7NFC - chains A and D of the 18 polymer chains in the assembly; structure by electron microscopy, 4.14 A resolution (low resolution: residue-level contacts below are approximate; hydrogen-bond / salt-bridge calls are withheld).

[Chain A]
Molecule: DNA-dependent protein kinase catalytic subunit, DNA-PKcs
From: Homo sapiens
Notes: EC 2.7.11.1
UniProt: P78527 (PRKDC_HUMAN); residue numbers follow UniProt; this construct covers 1-4128
Chain sequence (4148 residues; each row starts with the number of its first residue; note: 1875 numbers in that range are skipped by the numbering (no residue carries them; nothing is unmodelled there); X marks 20 residues of unknown identity (built as UNK)):
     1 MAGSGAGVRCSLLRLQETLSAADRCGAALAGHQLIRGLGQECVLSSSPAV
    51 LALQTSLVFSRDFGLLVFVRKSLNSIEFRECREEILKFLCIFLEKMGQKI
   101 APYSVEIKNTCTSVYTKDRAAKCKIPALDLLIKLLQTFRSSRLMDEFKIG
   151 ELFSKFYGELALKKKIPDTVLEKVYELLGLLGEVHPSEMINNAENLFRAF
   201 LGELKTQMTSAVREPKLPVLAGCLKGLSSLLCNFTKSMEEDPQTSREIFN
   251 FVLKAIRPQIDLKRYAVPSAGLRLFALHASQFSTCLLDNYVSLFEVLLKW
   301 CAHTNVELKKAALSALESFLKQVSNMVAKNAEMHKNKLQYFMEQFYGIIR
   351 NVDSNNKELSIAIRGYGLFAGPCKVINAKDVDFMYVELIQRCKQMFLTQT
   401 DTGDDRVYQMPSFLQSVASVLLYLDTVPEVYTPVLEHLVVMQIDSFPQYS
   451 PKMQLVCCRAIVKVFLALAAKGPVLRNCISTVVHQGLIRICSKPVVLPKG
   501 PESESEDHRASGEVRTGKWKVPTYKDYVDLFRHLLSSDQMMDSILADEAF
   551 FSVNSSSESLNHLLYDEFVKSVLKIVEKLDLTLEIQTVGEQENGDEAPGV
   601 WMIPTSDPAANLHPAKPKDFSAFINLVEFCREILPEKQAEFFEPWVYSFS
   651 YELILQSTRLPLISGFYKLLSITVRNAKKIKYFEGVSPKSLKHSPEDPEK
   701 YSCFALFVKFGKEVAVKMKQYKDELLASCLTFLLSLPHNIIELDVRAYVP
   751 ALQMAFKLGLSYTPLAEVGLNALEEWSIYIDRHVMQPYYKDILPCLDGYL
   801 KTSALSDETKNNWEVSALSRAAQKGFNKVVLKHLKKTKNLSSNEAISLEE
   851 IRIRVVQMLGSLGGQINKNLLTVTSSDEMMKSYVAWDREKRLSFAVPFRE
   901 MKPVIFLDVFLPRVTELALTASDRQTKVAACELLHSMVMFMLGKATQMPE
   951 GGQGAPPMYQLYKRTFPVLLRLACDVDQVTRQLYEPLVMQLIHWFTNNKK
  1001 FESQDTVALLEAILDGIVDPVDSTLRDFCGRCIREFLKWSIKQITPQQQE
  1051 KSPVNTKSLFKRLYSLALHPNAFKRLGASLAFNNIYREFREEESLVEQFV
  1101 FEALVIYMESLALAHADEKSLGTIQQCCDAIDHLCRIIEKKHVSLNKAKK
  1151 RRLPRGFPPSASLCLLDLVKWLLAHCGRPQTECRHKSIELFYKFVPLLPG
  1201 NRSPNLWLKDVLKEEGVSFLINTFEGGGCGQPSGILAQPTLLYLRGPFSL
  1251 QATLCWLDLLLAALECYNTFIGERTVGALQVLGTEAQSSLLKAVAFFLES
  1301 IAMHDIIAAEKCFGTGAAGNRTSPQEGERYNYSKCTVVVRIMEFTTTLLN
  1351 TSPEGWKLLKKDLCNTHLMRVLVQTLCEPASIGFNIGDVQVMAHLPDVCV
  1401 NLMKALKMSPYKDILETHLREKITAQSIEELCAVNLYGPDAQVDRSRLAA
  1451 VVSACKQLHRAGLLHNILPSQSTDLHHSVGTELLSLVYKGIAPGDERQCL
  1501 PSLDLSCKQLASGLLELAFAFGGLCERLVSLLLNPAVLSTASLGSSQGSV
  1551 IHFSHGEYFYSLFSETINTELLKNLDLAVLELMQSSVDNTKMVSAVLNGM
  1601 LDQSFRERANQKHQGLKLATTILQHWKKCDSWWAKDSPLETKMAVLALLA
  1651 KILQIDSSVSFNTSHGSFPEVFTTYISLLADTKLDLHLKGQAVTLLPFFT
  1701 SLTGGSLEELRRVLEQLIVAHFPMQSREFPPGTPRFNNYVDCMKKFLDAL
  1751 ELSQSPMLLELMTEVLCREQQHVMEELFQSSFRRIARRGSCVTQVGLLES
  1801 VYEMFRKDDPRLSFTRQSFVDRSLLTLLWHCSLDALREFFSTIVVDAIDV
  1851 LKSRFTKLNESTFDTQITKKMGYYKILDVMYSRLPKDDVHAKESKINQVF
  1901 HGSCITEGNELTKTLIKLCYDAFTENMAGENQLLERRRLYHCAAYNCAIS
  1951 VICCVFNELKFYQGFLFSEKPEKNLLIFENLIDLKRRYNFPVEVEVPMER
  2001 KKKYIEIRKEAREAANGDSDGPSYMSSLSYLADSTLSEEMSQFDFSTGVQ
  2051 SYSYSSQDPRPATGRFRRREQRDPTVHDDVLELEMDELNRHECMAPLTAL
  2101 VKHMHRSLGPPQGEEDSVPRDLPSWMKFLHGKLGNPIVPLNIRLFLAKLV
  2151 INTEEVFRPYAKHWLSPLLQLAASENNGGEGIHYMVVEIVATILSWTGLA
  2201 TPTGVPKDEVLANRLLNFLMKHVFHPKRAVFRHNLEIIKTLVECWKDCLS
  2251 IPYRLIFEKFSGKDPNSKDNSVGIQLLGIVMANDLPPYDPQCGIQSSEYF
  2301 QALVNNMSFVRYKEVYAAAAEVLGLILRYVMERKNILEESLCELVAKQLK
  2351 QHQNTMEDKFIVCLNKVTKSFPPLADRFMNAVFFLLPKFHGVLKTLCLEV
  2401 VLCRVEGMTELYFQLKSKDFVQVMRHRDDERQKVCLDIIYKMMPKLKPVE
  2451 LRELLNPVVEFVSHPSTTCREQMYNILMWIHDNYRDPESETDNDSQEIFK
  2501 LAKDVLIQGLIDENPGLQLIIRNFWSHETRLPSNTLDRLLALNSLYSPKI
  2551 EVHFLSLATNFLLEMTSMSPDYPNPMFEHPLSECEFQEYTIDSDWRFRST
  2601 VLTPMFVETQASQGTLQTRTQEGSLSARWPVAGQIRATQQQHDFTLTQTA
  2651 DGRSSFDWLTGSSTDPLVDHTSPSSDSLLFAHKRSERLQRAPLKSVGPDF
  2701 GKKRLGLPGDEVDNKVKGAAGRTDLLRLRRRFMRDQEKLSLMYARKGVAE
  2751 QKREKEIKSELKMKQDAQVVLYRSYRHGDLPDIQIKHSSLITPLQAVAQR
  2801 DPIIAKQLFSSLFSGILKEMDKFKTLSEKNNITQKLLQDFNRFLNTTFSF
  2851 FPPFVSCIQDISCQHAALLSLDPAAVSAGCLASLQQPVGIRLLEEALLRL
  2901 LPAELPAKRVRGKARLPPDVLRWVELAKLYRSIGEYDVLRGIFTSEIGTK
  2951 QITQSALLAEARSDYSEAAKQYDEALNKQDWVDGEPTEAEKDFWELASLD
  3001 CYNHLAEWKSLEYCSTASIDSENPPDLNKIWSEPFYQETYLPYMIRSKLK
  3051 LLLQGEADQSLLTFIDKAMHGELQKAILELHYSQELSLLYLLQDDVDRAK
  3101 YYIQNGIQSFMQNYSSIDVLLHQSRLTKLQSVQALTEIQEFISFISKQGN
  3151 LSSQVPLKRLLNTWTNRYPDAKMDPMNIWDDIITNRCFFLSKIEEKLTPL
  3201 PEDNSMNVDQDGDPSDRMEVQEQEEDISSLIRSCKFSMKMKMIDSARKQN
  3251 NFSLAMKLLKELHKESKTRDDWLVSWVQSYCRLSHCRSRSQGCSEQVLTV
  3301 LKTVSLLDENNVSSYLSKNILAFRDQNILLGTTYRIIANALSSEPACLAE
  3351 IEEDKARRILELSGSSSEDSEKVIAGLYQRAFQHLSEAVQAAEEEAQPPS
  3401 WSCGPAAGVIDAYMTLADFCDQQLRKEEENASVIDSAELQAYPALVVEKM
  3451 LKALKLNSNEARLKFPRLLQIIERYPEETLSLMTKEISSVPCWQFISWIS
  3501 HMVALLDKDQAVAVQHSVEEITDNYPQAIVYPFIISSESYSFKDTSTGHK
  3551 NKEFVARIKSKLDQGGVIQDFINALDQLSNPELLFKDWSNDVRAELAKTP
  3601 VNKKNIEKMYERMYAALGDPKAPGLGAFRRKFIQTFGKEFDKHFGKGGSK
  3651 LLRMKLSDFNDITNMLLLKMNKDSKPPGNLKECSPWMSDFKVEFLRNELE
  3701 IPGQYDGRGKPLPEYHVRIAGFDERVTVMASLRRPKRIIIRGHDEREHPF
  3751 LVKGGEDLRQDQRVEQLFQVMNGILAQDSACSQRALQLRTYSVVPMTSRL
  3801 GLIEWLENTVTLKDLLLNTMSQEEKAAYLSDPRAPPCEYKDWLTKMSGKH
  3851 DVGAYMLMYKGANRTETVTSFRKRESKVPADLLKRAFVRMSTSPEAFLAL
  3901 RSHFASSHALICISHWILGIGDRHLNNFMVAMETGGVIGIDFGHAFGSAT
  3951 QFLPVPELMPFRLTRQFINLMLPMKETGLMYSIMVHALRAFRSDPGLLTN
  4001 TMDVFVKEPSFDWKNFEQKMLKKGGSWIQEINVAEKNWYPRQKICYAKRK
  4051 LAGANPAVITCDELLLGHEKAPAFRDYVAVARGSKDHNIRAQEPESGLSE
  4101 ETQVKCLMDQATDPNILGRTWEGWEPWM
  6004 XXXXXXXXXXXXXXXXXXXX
Disordered / not traced: 1-9, 258-263, 350-355, 400-404, 499-518, 548-558, 587-609, 686-696, 804-825, 872-878, 1241-1248, 1314-1321, 1493-1501, 1541-1548, 1700-1706, 1807-1814, 1853-1861, 1886-1908, 1927-1933, 1964-2089, 2109-2119, 2177-2178, 2487-2490, 2604-2720, 2902-2915, 3023-3028, 3198-3225, 3365-3367, 3396-3406, 3430-3440, 3540-3544, 3598-3600, 3648-3656, 3844-3850, 4016-4037
UniProt features mapped onto this chain:
  - region: Leu-1503 to Leu-1538 (Interaction with C1D), Glu-2737 to Gln-2765 (May split the end of the DNA molecule, with the two strands separating around the region), Val-3728 to Arg-3734 (G-loop), Gly-3919 to Asn-3927 (Catalytic loop), Gly-3939 to Thr-3964 (Activation loop)
  - site: Asp-2020, Gly-2021 (Cleavage)
  - modified residue: Lys-117 (N6-acetyllysine), Ser-511 (Phosphoserine), Ser-687 (Phosphoserine), Lys-828 (N6-acetyllysine), Ser-841 (Phosphoserine), Ser-893 (Phosphoserine), Ser-1065 (Phosphoserine), Lys-1209 (N6-acetyllysine), Lys-1970 (N6-acetyllysine), Ser-2056 (Phosphoserine), Lys-2259 (N6-acetyllysine), Thr-2535 (Phosphothreonine), Thr-2609 (Phosphothreonine), Ser-2612 (Phosphoserine), Thr-2638 (Phosphothreonine), Thr-2647 (Phosphothreonine), Ser-2789 (Phosphoserine), Ser-3205 (Phosphoserine), Lys-3241 (N6-acetyllysine), Lys-3260 (N6-acetyllysine) and 6 more in UniProt
  - natural variant: Lys-263 (K263N: In a lung adenocarcinoma sample), Gly-500 (G500S: In a metastatic melanoma sample), Arg-1136 (R1136H: In a colorectal adenocarcinoma sample), Arg-1447 (R1447M: In a lung squamous cell carcinoma sample), Ala-1680 (A1680V: In a metastatic melanoma sample), Ser-2810 (S2810N: In a metastatic melanoma sample), Gly-2941 (G2941A: In a lung neuroendocrine carcinoma sample), Leu-3062 (L3062R: In IMD26), Ala-3574 (A3574V: In IMD26)
  - mutagenesis: Leu-1510 (L1510P: Loss of interaction with C1D), Glu-1516 to Leu-1517 (Loss of interaction with C1D), Thr-2609 (T2609A: Leads to radiation sensitivity and impaired DSB joining. Gives rise to reduced phosphorylation; when associated with A-2612), Ser-2612 (S2612A: Reduced phosphorylation; when associated with A-2609), Thr-2638 (T2638A: Alleviates phosphorylation, leaves a fully active enzyme with compromised cellular resistance to ionizing radiation without affecting DNA end joining; when associated with A-2647), Thr-2647 (T2647A: Alleviates phosphorylation, leaves a fully active enzyme with compromised cellular resistance to ionizing radiation without affecting DNA end joining; when associated with A-2638)
What the authors report for this chain:
  - self-association interface (contacts with another copy of this molecule): Phe-898 to Met-901, Thr-946 to Glu-950, Ser-2567 to Tyr-2572, Glu-2578 to Glu-2583
  - post-translational modification sites: Ser-2056, Thr-2609
  - conformationally variable residues (order/disorder transition): Gly-2721 to Gln-2765
  - binding site for the 27-nt DNA strand (chain D): Lys-452
  - binding site for the 28-nt DNA strand: Arg-2228

[Chain D]
Molecule: 27-nt DNA strand
Sequence (27 nucleotides; row label = number of the first residue in the row):
    12 CCAAATAATAGTTTTTAGTTTATTGGG

[How chain A and chain D interact]
Pairs across the interface - 24 pairs, chain A then chain D:
  Lys-122(A) / DT24(D)
  Cys-123(A) / DT23(D)
  Lys-124(A) / DG22(D)
  Lys-124(A) / DT23(D)
  Ile-125(A) / DG22(D)
  Asp-168(A) / DG22(D)
  Thr-169(A) / DA21(D)
  Thr-169(A) / DG22(D)
  Val-170(A) / DA21(D)
  Val-170(A) / DG22(D)
  Pro-218(A) / DT20(D)
  Pro-218(A) / DA21(D)
  Arg-264(A) / DA19(D)
  Arg-264(A) / DT20(D)
  Lys-452(A) / DC12(D)
  Lys-835(A) / DC13(D)
  Arg-2311(A) / DA18(D)
  Lys-2313(A) / DT17(D)
  Arg-2745(A) / DA14(D)
  Lys-2746(A) / DC12(D)
  Lys-2746(A) / DC13(D)
  Lys-2746(A) / DA14(D)
  Ala-2749(A) / DC13(D)
  Arg-2753(A) / DA14(D)
Other interface residues (no listed pair), chain A (22 interface residues in all): Ser-450, Asn-839, Lys-2268, Met-2742, Glu-2750
Other interface residues (no listed pair), chain D (12 interface residues in all): DA16

[Summary]
22 residues of chain A and 12 residues of chain D are in contact. From UniProt: 7 mutagenesis sites on chain
A. From the paper: a binding site for the 27-nt DNA strand (chain D) at Lys-452(A); a binding site for the
28-nt DNA strand at Arg-2228(A).
Here chain A is DNA-dependent protein kinase catalytic subunit, DNA-PKcs (Homo sapiens) and chain D is a 27-nt
DNA strand. Entry 7NFC (Cryo-EM structure of NHEJ super-complex (dimer)) was determined by electron
microscopy, deposited together with 7NFE.
